8G9Z - chains B and E of the 3 polymer chains in the assembly; structure by X-ray diffraction, 2.07 A resolution.

Chain B:
Protein: O-phosphoseryl-tRNA(Sec) selenium transferase
From: Homo sapiens
Notes: EC 2.9.1.2
UniProtKB: Q9HD40 (SPCS_HUMAN); residue numbers follow UniProt; this construct covers 1-501
Sequence (521 residues; each row starts with the number of its first residue; numbers below 1 keep their minus sign (Mse-19 is residue -19)):
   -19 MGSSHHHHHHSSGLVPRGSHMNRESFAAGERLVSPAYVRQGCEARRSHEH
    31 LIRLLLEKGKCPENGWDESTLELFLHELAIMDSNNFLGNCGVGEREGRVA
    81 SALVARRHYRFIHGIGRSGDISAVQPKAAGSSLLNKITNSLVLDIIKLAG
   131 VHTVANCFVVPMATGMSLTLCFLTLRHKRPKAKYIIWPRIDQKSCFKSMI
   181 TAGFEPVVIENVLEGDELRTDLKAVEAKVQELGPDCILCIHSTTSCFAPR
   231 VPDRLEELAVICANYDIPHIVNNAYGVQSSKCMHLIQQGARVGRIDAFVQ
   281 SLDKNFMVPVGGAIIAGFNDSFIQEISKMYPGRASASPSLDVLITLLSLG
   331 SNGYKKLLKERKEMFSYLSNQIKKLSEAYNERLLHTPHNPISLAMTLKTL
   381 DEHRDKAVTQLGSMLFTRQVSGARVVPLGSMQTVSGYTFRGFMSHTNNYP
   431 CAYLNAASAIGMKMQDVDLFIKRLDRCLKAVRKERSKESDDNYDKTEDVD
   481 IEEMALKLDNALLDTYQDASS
Unresolved in the structure: -19 to 10, 467-501
Covalently attached groups: 4'-deoxypyridoxine phosphate (PLR) linked to Lys284
Modified residues: Mse-19, Mse1, Mse484 (selenomethionine); Mse61, Mse142, Mse146, Mse179, Mse263, Mse287, Mse309, Mse344, Mse375, Mse394, Mse411, Mse423, Mse442, Mse444 (selenomethionine; parent Met)
Differences from the reference sequence: expression tag (-19 to 0); engineered mutation Ala491 (Val in Q9HD40)
Ligand contacts: 4'-deoxypyridoxine phosphate (PLR; (5-hydroxy-4,6-dimethylpyridin-3-yl)methyl dihydrogen phosphate): Glu74, Arg75, Ala143, Thr144, Gly145, Ile170, Gln172, Ser174, Cys175, Ser225, Asn252, Ala254, Tyr255, Pro311, Gly312, Arg313
From the paper describing this entry:
  - binding site for the 90-nt RNA strand (chain E): Arg398
  - binding site for 4'-deoxypyridoxine phosphate: Lys284
  - mutagenesis - S27A, H30A, E37L, S393A: unchanged binding to the 90-nt RNA strand (chain E)
  - mutagenesis - F396V, R398A, R398E: abolished catalytic activity
  - mutagenesis - S393A, T397V: decreased catalytic activity
  - mutagenesis - Q399A: unchanged catalytic activity
  - mutagenesis - R26A, K38M, R398A, Q399A: decreased binding to the 90-nt RNA strand (chain E)
  - mutagenesis - R33A, F396V, T397V: increased binding to the 90-nt RNA strand (chain E)
  - mutagenesis - R398E: abolished binding to the 90-nt RNA strand (chain E)

Chain E:
Molecule: 90-nt RNA strand
Sequence (90 nucleotides; each row starts with the number of its first residue; note: 3 numbers in that range are skipped by the numbering (no residue carries them; nothing is unmodelled there); a row labelled like 5A-5B holds insertion residues (5A, then the next letters in order)):
     1 GCCCG
 5A-5B GA
     6 UGAUCCUCAGU
    18 GGU
   20A C
    21 UGGGGUGCAGGCUUCAAACCUGUAGCU
47A-47L GUCUAGCGACAG
    48 A
    50 GUGGUUCAAUUCCAC
    66 CU
67A-67B UU
    68 CGGGCGCCA
Unresolved in the structure: 34-35, 76

How chain B and chain E interact:
Residue-residue contacts (21; chain B residue first):
  Gly392(B) with C74(E), base contact
  Ser393(B) with G73(E), hydrogen bond to the sugar; C74(E), base contact
  Mse394(B) with A37(E), base contact; G73(E), base contact
  Phe396(B) with C74(E), stacking on the base
  Thr397(B) with G1(E), base contact; G73(E), hydrogen bond to the base
  Arg398(B) with G1(E), base contact; A38(E), hydrogen bond to the sugar; C39(E), sugar contact; G73(E), hydrogen bond to the base
  Gln399(B) with G1(E), sugar contact
  Lys452(B) with G24(E), salt bridge to the phosphate
  Arg453(B) with G1(E), salt bridge to the phosphate
  Arg456(B) with G24(E), hydrogen bond to the phosphate; G25(E), salt bridge to the phosphate; C39(E), salt bridge to the phosphate; C68(E), salt bridge to the phosphate
  Lys463(B) with G70(E), phosphate contact
  Glu464(B) with A37(E), hydrogen bond to the sugar
Interface residues without a listed pair, chain B (13 interface residues in all): Gln390
Interface residues without a listed pair, chain E (13 interface residues in all): G23, U67B, C72
From the paper, about this interface:
  - specific contacts: Thr397(B)-G73(E), Arg398(B)-G73(E)
  - hot spots on chain B (mutagenesis) - R33A, F396V: increased binding to the 90-nt RNA strand (chain E)
  - hot spots on chain B (mutagenesis) - Q399A: decreased binding to the 90-nt RNA strand (chain E)

Overview:
The chain B/chain E interface involves 13 residues from each chain, with 6 hydrogen bonds, 5 salt bridges and
1 aromatic stacking contact. Polar contacts include Thr397(B)-G73(E), Arg398(B)-G73(E) and Ser393(B)-G73(E).
The paper describes contacts between Thr397(B) and G73(E) and Arg398(B) and G73(E). The paper reports a
binding site for the 90-nt RNA strand (chain E) at Arg398(B); R26A, K38M and R398A of chain B, among others,
reduce binding to the 90-nt RNA strand (chain E); 12 substitutions were tested in all.
Chain B is O-phosphoseryl-tRNA(Sec) selenium transferase (Homo sapiens) and chain E is a 90-nt RNA strand; the
structure, High-resolution crystal structure of the human selenomethionine-derived SepSecS-tRNASec complex,
was determined by X-ray diffraction (same publication as 7MDL and 7L1T).
